Entry 6IQV (X-ray diffraction, 2.13 A resolution); this record covers chains B and C of the 4 polymer chains in the assembly.

# Chain B (and C)
Protein: Glyceraldehyde-3-phosphate dehydrogenase, type I
Organism: Lactobacillus plantarum subsp. plantarum JCM 1149
Notes: EC 1.2.1.12; chain C of this document is another copy of the same molecule, construct and numbering; everything in this record applies to it too
Reference sequence: D7VA33 (D7VA33_LACPN); residues 1-340 here correspond to UniProt positions 20-359 (UniProt number = residue number + 19)
Sequence (340 residues; row label = number of the first residue in the row):
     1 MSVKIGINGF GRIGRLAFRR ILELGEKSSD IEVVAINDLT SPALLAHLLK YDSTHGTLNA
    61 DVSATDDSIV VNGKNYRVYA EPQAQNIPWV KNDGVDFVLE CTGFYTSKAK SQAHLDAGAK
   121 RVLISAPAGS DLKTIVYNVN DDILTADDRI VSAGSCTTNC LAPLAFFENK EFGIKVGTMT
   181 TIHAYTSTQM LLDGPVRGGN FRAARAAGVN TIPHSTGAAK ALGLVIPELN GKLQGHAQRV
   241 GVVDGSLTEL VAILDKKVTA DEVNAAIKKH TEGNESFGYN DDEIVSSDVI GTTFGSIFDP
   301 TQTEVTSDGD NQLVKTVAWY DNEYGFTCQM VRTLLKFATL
Unresolved in the structure: 1-2, 29-30 (chain C: 25-31, 90-96)
Ion coordination: Hg2+ site 1 near Cys101 (its only coordinating residue here); Hg2+ site 2: Cys160, Thr248

# How chain B and chain C interact
Pairs across the interface - 13 pairs, chain B then chain C:
  His47(B) - Asp282(C)
  Tyr51(B) - Asn280(C)  hydrogen bond
  Tyr51(B) - Asp282(C)  hydrogen bond
  Tyr51(B) - Ile284(C)
  Tyr51(B) - Asp288(C)
  Ser53(B) - Ser287(C)
  Asn280(B) - Tyr51(C)  hydrogen bond
  Asp282(B) - His47(C)
  Asp282(B) - Tyr51(C)  hydrogen bond
  Glu283(B) - His47(C)
  Ile284(B) - Tyr51(C)
  Ser287(B) - Ser53(C)
  Asp288(B) - Tyr51(C)
Other interface residues (no listed pair), chain B (11 interface residues in all): Asp52, Thr57
Other interface residues (no listed pair), chain C (11 interface residues in all): Asp52, Thr57, Glu283

# Summary
The chain B/chain C interface involves 11 residues from each chain; the contacts include 4 hydrogen bonds.
Polar pairs include Tyr51(B)-Asn280(C) and Tyr51(B)-Asp282(C). Cys160(B) and Thr248(B) coordinate Hg2+ site 2.
Both chains are Glyceraldehyde-3-phosphate dehydrogenase, type I (Lactobacillus plantarum subsp. plantarum JCM
1149). Entry 6IQV (Crystal Structure of Cell Surface Glyceraldehyde-3-Phosphate Dehydrogenase Complexed with
Hg2+ from Lactobacillus plantarum) was determined by X-ray diffraction together with 6IQM from the same study.
